Entry 8APD (electron microscopy, 3.70 A resolution); this record covers chains A1 and D1 of the 42 polymer chains in the assembly.

# Chain A1
Protein: ATP synthase subunit alpha, mitochondrial
From: Trypanosoma brucei brucei
UniProtKB: Q9GS23 (ATPA_TRYBB); numbering as in UniProt (aligned over 1-584)
Amino-acid sequence (584 residues; numbered 1 to 584; the number before each row is that of its first residue):
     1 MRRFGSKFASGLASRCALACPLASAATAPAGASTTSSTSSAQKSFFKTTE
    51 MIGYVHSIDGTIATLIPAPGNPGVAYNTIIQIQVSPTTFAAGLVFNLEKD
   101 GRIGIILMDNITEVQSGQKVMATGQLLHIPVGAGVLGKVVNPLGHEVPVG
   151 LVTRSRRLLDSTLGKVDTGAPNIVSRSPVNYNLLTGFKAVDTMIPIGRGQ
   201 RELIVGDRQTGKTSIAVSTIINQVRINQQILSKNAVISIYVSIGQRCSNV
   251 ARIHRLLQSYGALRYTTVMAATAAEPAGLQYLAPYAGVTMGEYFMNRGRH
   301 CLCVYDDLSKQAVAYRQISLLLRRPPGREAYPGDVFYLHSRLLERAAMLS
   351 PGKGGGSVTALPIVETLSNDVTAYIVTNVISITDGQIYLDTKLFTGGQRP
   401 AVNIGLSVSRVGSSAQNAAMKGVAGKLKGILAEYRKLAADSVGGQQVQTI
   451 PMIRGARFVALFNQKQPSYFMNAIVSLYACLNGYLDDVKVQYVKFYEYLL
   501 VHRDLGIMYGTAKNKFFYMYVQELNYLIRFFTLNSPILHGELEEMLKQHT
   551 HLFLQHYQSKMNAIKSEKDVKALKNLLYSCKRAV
Unresolved in the structure: 1-44, 151-160
Bound ions: Mg2+: Thr213 (together with ATP)
Residues lining bound ligands: ATP (adenosine-5'-triphosphate): Arg208, Gln209, Thr210, Gly211, Lys212, Thr213, Ser214, Phe394, Arg399, Pro400, Gln464, Lys465
Curated features (UniProtKB/Swiss-Prot):
  - binding site (ATP): Asp207 to Ser214, Gln464
  - site: Leu159, Asp160 (Cleavage), Ser407 (Required for activity)

# Chain D1
Protein: ATP synthase subunit beta, mitochondrial
From: Trypanosoma brucei brucei
Notes: EC 7.1.2.2
UniProtKB: Q9GPE9 (ATPB_TRYBB); residue numbers follow UniProt; this construct covers 1-519
Amino-acid sequence (519 residues; each row starts with the number of its first residue):
     1 MLTRFRSAVLRGAVSITGARAASTAPVADHKGRVGHVSQVIGAVVDVHFA
    51 DGVPPVLTALDVVDKLGRDEPLTLEIVQHLDAHTGRCIAMQTTDLLKLKA
   101 KVVSTGGNISVPVGRETLGRIFNVLGDAIDQRGPVGEKLRMPIHAVAPKL
   151 ADQAAEDAVLTTGIKVIDLILPYCKGGKIGLFGGAGVGKTVIIMELINNV
   201 AKGHGGFSVFAGVGERTREGTDLYLEMMQSKVIDLKGESKCVLVYGQMNE
   251 PPGARARVAQSALTMAEYFRDVEGQDVLLFIDNIFRFTQANSEVSALLGR
   301 IPAAVGYQPTLAEDLGQLQERITSTTKGSITSVQAVYVPADDITDPAPAT
   351 TFSHLDATTVLDRAVAESGIYPAVNPLECASRIMDPDVISVDHYNVAQDV
   401 VQMLTKYRELQDIIAVLGIDELSEEDKLIVDRARKLVKFLSQPFQVAEVF
   451 TGMTGHYVQLDDTIDSFSGLLMGTYDQVPEMAFYMVGGINSVLEKAKKMA
   501 EEAAELEKMRRARVAQASS
Unresolved in the structure: 1-26, 514-519
Bound ions: Mg2+: Thr190 (together with ADP)
Residues lining bound ligands: ADP (adenosine-5'-diphosphate): Gly184, Ala185, Gly186, Val187, Gly188, Lys189, Thr190, Val191, Glu219, Tyr371, Phe444, Ala447, Phe450, Thr451
Curated features (UniProtKB/Swiss-Prot):
  - binding site (ATP): Gly184 to Val191, Arg216

# Interface between chain A1 and chain D1
Residue-residue contacts (71):
  His56(A1) - His79(D1)
  His56(A1) - Leu80(D1)
  His56(A1) - Asp81(D1)
  His56(A1) - Ala82(D1)
  Ser57(A1) - His79(D1)  hydrogen bond (side chain-backbone)
  Ser57(A1) - Leu80(D1)
  Ile58(A1) - Gln78(D1)
  Ile58(A1) - His79(D1)  hydrogen bond (backbone-backbone)
  Asp59(A1) - Gln78(D1)  hydrogen bond
  Asp59(A1) - Arg300(D1)  salt bridge
  Thr61(A1) - Glu313(D1)
  Gln115(A1) - Pro55(D1)
  Ser116(A1) - His79(D1)  hydrogen bond (backbone-side chain)
  Ser116(A1) - Asp81(D1)  hydrogen bond (side chain-backbone)
  Ser116(A1) - Ala82(D1)  hydrogen bond (side chain-backbone)
  Val147(A1) - Leu150(D1)  hydrophobic
  Pro148(A1) - Ala151(D1)
  Gly150(A1) - Ala151(D1)
  Arg208(A1) - Ile343(D1)
  Arg208(A1) - Phe352(D1)
  Arg208(A1) - Glu378(D1)  hydrogen bond (side chain-backbone)
  Gln209(A1) - Ala380(D1)
  Gln245(A1) - Glu320(D1)
  Arg246(A1) - Glu320(D1)
  Arg246(A1) - Ser353(D1)
  Arg246(A1) - His354(D1)
  Arg246(A1) - Leu355(D1)
  Arg246(A1) - Asp356(D1)  salt bridge
  Cys247(A1) - Leu150(D1)
  Cys247(A1) - Gln153(D1)
  Cys247(A1) - Glu320(D1)
  Ser248(A1) - Gln153(D1)  hydrogen bond
  Ala251(A1) - Leu150(D1)  hydrophobic
  Arg252(A1) - Arg382(D1)
  Arg255(A1) - Gln153(D1)
  Ala273(A1) - Gly316(D1)
  Ala273(A1) - Glu320(D1)
  Ala273(A1) - His354(D1)
  Ala274(A1) - Glu320(D1)
  Pro276(A1) - Glu313(D1)
  Ala277(A1) - Glu313(D1)  hydrogen bond (backbone-side chain)
  Arg316(A1) - Ala304(D1)
  Gln317(A1) - Pro309(D1)
  Gln317(A1) - Thr310(D1)
  Gln317(A1) - Glu313(D1)  hydrogen bond
  Leu320(A1) - Pro309(D1)  hydrophobic
  Leu321(A1) - Arg300(D1)
  Leu321(A1) - Thr310(D1)
  Arg323(A1) - Gly299(D1)  hydrogen bond (side chain-backbone)
  Arg323(A1) - Ile301(D1)
  Glu329(A1) - Ala304(D1)
  Ala330(A1) - Ala303(D1)  hydrophobic
  Ala330(A1) - Ala304(D1)
  Leu367(A1) - Thr344(D1)
  Ser368(A1) - Thr344(D1)
  Thr395(A1) - Leu377(D1)
  Thr395(A1) - Val401(D1)
  Thr395(A1) - Gln402(D1)
  Thr395(A1) - Thr405(D1)  hydrogen bond
  Gly396(A1) - Gln402(D1)
  Gly397(A1) - Gln402(D1)
  Arg399(A1) - Tyr394(D1)
  Arg399(A1) - Gln398(D1)  hydrogen bond
  Val442(A1) - Ile413(D1)  hydrophobic
  Asn575(A1) - Asp392(D1)
  Tyr578(A1) - Asn395(D1)
  Tyr578(A1) - Asp399(D1)  hydrogen bond
  Lys581(A1) - Gln402(D1)
  Arg582(A1) - Pro386(D1)
  Arg582(A1) - Val391(D1)
  Arg582(A1) - Asn395(D1)
Also at the interface, not in a pair above, chain A1 (51 interface residues in all): Gly60, Val139, Val149, Val250, Glu275, Lys310, Val313, Lys392, Lys571, Lys574
Also at the interface, not in a pair above, chain D1 (53 interface residues in all): Val53, Ala147, Pro148, Ala155, Lys178, Leu298, Pro302, Ala312, Gln317, Thr323, Ala349, Val360

# In short
51 residues of chain A1 face 53 of chain D1 across their interface; the contacts include 14 hydrogen bonds and
2 salt bridges. Among the polar pairs are Asp59(A1)-Arg300(D1), Arg246(A1)-Asp356(D1) and Ser57(A1)-His79(D1).
Ligands of chain A1: ATP. Ligands of chain D1: ADP.
Chain A1 is ATP synthase subunit alpha, mitochondrial and chain D1 is ATP synthase subunit beta,
mitochondrial, both from Trypanosoma brucei brucei; the structure, rotational state 1d of the Trypanosoma
brucei mitochondrial ATP synthase dimer, was determined by electron microscopy together with 8AP6, 8AP7, 8AP8,
8AP9, 8APA, 8APB and 7 further entries from the same study.
